9BNK - chains H and E of the 8 polymer chains in the assembly; structure by electron microscopy, 3.10 A resolution.

[Chain H]
Molecule: V031-a.01 heavy chain
From: Macaca mulatta
Amino-acid sequence (248 residues; row label = number of the first residue in the row; a row labelled like 35A-35B holds insertion residues (35A, then the next letters in order)):
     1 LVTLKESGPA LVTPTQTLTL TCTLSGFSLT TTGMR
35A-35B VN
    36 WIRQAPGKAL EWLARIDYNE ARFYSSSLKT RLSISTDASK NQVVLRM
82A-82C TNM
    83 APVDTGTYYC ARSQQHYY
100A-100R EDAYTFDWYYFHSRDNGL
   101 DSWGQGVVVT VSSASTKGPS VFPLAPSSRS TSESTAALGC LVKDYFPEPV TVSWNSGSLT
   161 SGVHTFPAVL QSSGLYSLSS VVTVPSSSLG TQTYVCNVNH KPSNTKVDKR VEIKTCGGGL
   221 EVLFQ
Not modelled in the structure: 114-225
Modified positions: Tyr-100D (O-sulfo-L-tyrosine; TYS)
From the paper describing this entry:
  - post-translational modification sites: Tyr-100D

[Chain E]
Molecule: Human immunodeficiency virus 1 envelope glycoprotein Gp120
From: Human immunodeficiency virus 1
Reference sequence: Q2N0S6 (Q2N0S6_9HIV1); the construct lacks a stretch of the UniProt sequence and is renumbered around it, so the offset changes along the chain: 32-141 = UniProt 31-140; 150-185 = UniProt 141-176; 188-309 = UniProt 187-308; 312-321 = UniProt 309-318; 2 more segments
Amino-acid sequence (473 residues; each row starts with the number of its first residue; note: 13 numbers in that range are skipped by the numbering (no residue carries them; nothing is unmodelled there); a row labelled like 185A-185J holds insertion residues (185A, then the next letters in order)):
    32 ENLWVTVYYG VPVWKDAETT LFCASDAKAY ETEKHNVWAT HACVPTDPNP QEIHLENVTE
    92 EFNMWKNNMV EQMHTDIISL WDQSLKPCVK LTPLCVTLQC TNVTNNITDD
   150 MRGELKNCSF NMTTELRDKK QKVYSLFYRL DVVQIN
185A-185J ENQGNRSNNS
   188 NKEYRLINCN TSACTQACPK VSFEPIPIHY CAPAGFAILK CKDKKFNGTG PCPSVSTVQC
   248 THGIKPVVST QLLLNGSLAE EEVMIRSENI TNNAKNILVQ FNTPVQINCT RPNNNTRKSI
   308 RI
   312 GPGQAFYATG
  321A D
   322 IIGDIRQAHC NVSKATWNET LGKVVKQLRK HFGNNTIIRF ANSSGGDLEV TTHSFNCGGE
   382 FFYCNTSGLF NSTWISN
   400 TSVQGSNSTG SNDSITLPCR IKQIINMWQR IGQCMYAPPI QGVIRCVSNI TGLILTRDGG
   460 STNSTTETFR PGGGDMRDNW RSELYKYKVV KIEPLGVAPT RCKRRVV
Not modelled in the structure: 60-65, 185A-185J, 400-410
Construct notes: conflict Cys-201 (Ile200 in Q2N0S6), Asn-332 (Thr330 in Q2N0S6), Cys-433 (Ala430 in Q2N0S6), Cys-501 (Ala498 in Q2N0S6)
Disulfides: Cys-54/Cys-74, Cys-119/Cys-205, Cys-126/Cys-196, Cys-131/Cys-157, Cys-201/Cys-433, Cys-218/Cys-247, Cys-228/Cys-239, Cys-296/Cys-331, Cys-378/Cys-445, Cys-385/Cys-418
Glycans and other covalent adducts: N-acetylglucosamine (NAG) linked to Asn-88, Asn-133, Asn-156, Asn-160, Asn-197, Asn-234, Asn-262, Asn-276, Asn-295, Asn-301, Asn-332, Asn-339, Asn-355, Asn-363, Asn-386, Asn-392, Asn-448
From the paper describing this entry:
  - post-translational modification sites: Asn-160

[How chain H and chain E interact]
Pairs across the interface - 11 pairs, chain H then chain E:
  Glu-100A(H) with Lys-169(E), salt bridge
  Ala-100C(H) with Thr-162(E); Arg-166(E); Asp-167(E); Lys-168(E); Lys-169(E)
  Tyr-100D(H) with Thr-123(E); Pro-124(E); Thr-162(E); Arg-166(E), hydrogen bond (backbone-backbone)
  Phe-100F(H) with Lys-169(E)
Other interface residues (no listed pair), chain H (5 interface residues in all): Asp-100B
The authors on this interface:
  - residue pairs: Glu-100A(H)/Lys-169(E) (salt bridge), Tyr-100D(H)/Arg-166(E)
  - epitope / paratope residues, chain H: Glu-100A(H), Asp-100B(H), Tyr-100D(H)

[Overview]
The interface between chain H and chain E involves 5 residues on one side and 7 on the other, with 1 hydrogen
bond and 1 salt bridge. Polar contacts include Glu-100A(H)/Lys-169(E) and Tyr-100D(H)/Arg-166(E). The paper
describes a salt bridge between Glu-100A(H) and Lys-169(E); a contact between Tyr-100D(H) and Arg-166(E). The
paper reports epitope/paratope residues Glu-100A(H), Asp-100B(H) and Tyr-100D(H); modification sites
Tyr-100D(H) and Asn-160(E).
Chain H is V031-a.01 heavy chain (Macaca mulatta) and chain E is Human immunodeficiency virus 1 envelope
glycoprotein Gp120 (Human immunodeficiency virus 1); the structure, Cryo-EM structure of rhesus antibody
V031-a.01 in complex with HIV-1 Env BG505 DS-SOSIP, was determined by electron microscopy (same publication as
9BNM, 9BNP, 9BTH, 9BTI, 9BTJ, 9BTL and 9BTV).
